PDB entry 6CE9 | electron microscopy, 4.30 A resolution (low resolution: residue-level contacts below are approximate; hydrogen-bond / salt-bridge calls are withheld) | chains A and B of the 8 polymer chains in the assembly

# Chain A (and B)
Molecule: Insulin receptor
Organism: Homo sapiens
Notes: EC 2.7.10.1; fragment: Ectodomain residues 28-944; chain B of this document is another copy of the same molecule, construct and numbering; everything in this record applies to it too
UniProtKB: P06213 (INSR_HUMAN), isoform P06213-2; residues 1-917 here correspond to UniProt positions 28-944 (UniProt number = residue number + 27)
Chain sequence (917 residues; numbered 1 to 917; the number before each row is that of its first residue):
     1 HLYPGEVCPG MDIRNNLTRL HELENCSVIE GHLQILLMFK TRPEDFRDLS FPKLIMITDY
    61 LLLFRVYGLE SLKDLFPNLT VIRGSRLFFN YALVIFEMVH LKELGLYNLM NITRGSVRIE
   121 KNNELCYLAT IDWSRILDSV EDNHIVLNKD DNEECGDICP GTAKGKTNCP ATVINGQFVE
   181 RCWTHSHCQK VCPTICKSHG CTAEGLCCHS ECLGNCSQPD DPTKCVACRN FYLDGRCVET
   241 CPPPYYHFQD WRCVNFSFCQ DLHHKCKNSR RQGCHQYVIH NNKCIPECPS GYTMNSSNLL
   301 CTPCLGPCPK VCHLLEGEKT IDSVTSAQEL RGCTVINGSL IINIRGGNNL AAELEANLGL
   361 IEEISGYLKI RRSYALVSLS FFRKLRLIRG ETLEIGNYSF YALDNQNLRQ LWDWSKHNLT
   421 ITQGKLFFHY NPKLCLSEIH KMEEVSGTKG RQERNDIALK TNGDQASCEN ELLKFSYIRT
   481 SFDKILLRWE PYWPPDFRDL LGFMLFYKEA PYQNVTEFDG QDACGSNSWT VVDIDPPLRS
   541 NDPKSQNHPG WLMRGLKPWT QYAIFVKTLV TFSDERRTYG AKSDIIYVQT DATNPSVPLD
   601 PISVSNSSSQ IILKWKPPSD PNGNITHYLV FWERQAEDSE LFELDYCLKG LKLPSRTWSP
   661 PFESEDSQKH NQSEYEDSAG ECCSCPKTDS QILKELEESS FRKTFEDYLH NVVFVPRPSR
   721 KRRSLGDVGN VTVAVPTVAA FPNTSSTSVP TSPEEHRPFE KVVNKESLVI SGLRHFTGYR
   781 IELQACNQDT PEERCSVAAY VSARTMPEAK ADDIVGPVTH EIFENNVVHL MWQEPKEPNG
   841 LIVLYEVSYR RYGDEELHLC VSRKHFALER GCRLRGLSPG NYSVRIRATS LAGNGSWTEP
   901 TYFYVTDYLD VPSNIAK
Unresolved in the structure: 163-167, 268-273, 307-309, 516-530, 592-917
Cystine bridges: Cys-8/Cys-26, Cys-126/Cys-155, Cys-169/Cys-188, Cys-192/Cys-201, Cys-196/Cys-207, Cys-208/Cys-216, Cys-212/Cys-225, Cys-228/Cys-237, Cys-241/Cys-253, Cys-259/Cys-284, Cys-266/Cys-274, Cys-288/Cys-301, Cys-312/Cys-333, Cys-435/Cys-468
Covalent attachments: N-acetylglucosamine (NAG) linked to Asn-16, Asn-111, Asn-397; glycan linked to Asn-25, Asn-255, Asn-418
Construct notes: conflict His-144 (Tyr171 in P06213)
Ligand contacts: N-acetylglucosamine (NAG; 2-acetamido-2-deoxy-beta-D-glucopyranose): Asn-108, Met-110, Lys-190, Asn-215
Curated features (UniProtKB/Swiss-Prot):
  - region: Glu-706 to Phe-714 (Insulin-binding)
  - site: Phe-39 (Insulin-binding)
  - modified residue: Ser-373 (Phosphoserine), Tyr-374 (Phosphotyrosine), Ser-380 (Phosphoserine)
  - glycosylation (N-linked (GlcNAc...) asparagine): Asn-16, Asn-25, Asn-78, Asn-111, Asn-215, Asn-255, Asn-295, Asn-337, Asn-397, Asn-418, Asn-514, Asn-606, Asn-624, Asn-671
Reported in the primary citation:
  - conformationally variable residues (domain motion): Ala-466 to Glu-469
  - post-translational modification sites: Asn-16, Asn-25, Asn-111, Asn-255, Asn-397, Asn-418

# Chain A / chain B interface
Residue-residue contacts - 10 pairs, chain A then chain B:
  Lys-121(A) / Arg-498(B)
  Ile-395(A) / Arg-454(B)
  Phe-427(A) / Asn-455(B)
  Tyr-430(A) / Lys-460(B)
  Tyr-430(A) / Thr-461(B)
  Arg-454(A) / Ile-395(B)
  Asn-455(A) / Phe-427(B)
  Lys-460(A) / Tyr-430(B)
  Thr-461(A) / Tyr-430(B)
  Arg-498(A) / Lys-121(B)
Also at the interface, not in a pair above, chain A (10 interface residues in all): Asp-574
Also at the interface, not in a pair above, chain B (10 interface residues in all): Arg-371

# In short
The chain A/chain B interface involves 10 residues from each chain. Ligands of chain A: N-acetylglucosamine.
N-acetylglucosamine is covalently linked to Asn-16(A), Asn-111(A) and Asn-397(A). From the paper: modification
sites Asn-16(A), Asn-25(A) and Asn-111(A) among others; conformational variability at Ala-466(A).
Chain A and chain B are both Insulin receptor (Homo sapiens); the structure, Insulin Receptor ectodomain in
complex with two insulin molecules, was determined by electron microscopy together with 6CE7 and 6CEB from the
same study.
